8WIE - chains C and D of the 6 polymer chains in the assembly; structure by X-ray diffraction, 2.30 A resolution.

# Chain C (and D)
Name: Peptide 10-1, Ferritin heavy chain
Source organism: Homo sapiens
Notes: chain D of this document is another copy of the same molecule, construct and numbering; everything in this record applies to it too
Reference sequence: P02794 (FRIH_HUMAN); residues 1-177 here = UniProt positions 1-177
Chain sequence (200 residues; numbered -22 to 177; the number before each row is that of its first residue; numbers below 1 keep their minus sign (Asn-22 is residue -22)):
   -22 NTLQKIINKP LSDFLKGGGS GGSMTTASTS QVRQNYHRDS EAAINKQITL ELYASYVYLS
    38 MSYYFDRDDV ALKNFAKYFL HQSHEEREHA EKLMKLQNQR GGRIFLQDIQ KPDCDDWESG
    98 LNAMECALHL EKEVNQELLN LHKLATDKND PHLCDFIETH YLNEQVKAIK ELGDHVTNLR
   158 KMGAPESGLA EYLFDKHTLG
Not modelled in the structure: -4 to 5 (chain D: -5 to 5)
Construct notes: engineered mutation Arg15 (Gln in P02794), Lys23 (Arg in P02794), Thr26 (Asn in P02794), Gln87 (Lys in P02794), Glu110 (Asn in P02794), Glu114 (Ser in P02794), Asn117 (Glu in P02794)
Swiss-Prot annotation at these positions:
  - binding site (Fe cation): Glu28, Glu63, His66, Glu108, Gln142
  - modified residue: Met1 (N-acetylmethionine), Thr2 (N-acetylthreonine)
  - mutagenesis: Glu28 (E28A: Reduces iron binding and oxidation rate; when associated with Q-87), Glu108 (E108A: No effect on iron binding but the oxidation rate is severely reduced; when associated with Q-87)

# Interface between chain C and chain D
Residue-residue contacts (67; chain C residue first):
  Lys-7(C) - Asp92(D)
  Ser7(C) - Asp45(D)  hydrogen bond
  Gln8(C) - Asp45(D)  hydrogen bond
  Val9(C) - Asp45(D)
  Leu29(C) - Tyr33(D)
  Tyr33(C) - Leu29(D)
  Tyr33(C) - Leu83(D)
  Tyr33(C) - Gln84(D)  hydrogen bond (side chain-backbone)
  Tyr33(C) - Ile86(D)
  Leu36(C) - Met71(D)  hydrophobic
  Ser37(C) - Leu83(D)
  Tyr40(C) - Glu68(D)  hydrogen bond (side chain-backbone)
  Tyr40(C) - Met71(D)  hydrophobic
  Tyr40(C) - Lys72(D)
  Tyr40(C) - Asn75(D)  hydrogen bond (backbone-side chain)
  Tyr40(C) - Ile81(D)  hydrophobic
  Asp43(C) - Asn75(D)  hydrogen bond
  Arg44(C) - Asn75(D)
  Arg44(C) - Arg80(D)
  Asp45(C) - Ser7(D)  hydrogen bond
  Asp45(C) - Gln8(D)  hydrogen bond
  Asp45(C) - Val9(D)
  Asp45(C) - Arg80(D)  salt bridge
  Asp46(C) - Arg80(D)  salt bridge
  Leu57(C) - Glu68(D)
  His61(C) - Arg64(D)
  His61(C) - Glu68(D)  salt bridge
  Arg64(C) - Ser32(D)  hydrogen bond
  Arg64(C) - Ser60(D)  hydrogen bond
  Arg64(C) - His61(D)  hydrogen bond
  Arg64(C) - Arg64(D)
  Glu68(C) - Leu36(D)
  Glu68(C) - Tyr40(D)  hydrogen bond (backbone-side chain)
  Glu68(C) - Leu57(D)
  Glu68(C) - His61(D)  salt bridge
  Met71(C) - Leu36(D)  hydrophobic
  Met71(C) - Tyr40(D)  hydrophobic
  Lys72(C) - Tyr40(D)
  Asn75(C) - Tyr40(D)  hydrogen bond (side chain-backbone)
  Asn75(C) - Asp43(D)  hydrogen bond
  Asn75(C) - Arg44(D)
  Arg80(C) - Arg44(D)
  Arg80(C) - Asp45(D)  salt bridge
  Arg80(C) - Asp46(D)  salt bridge
  Ile81(C) - Tyr40(D)  hydrophobic
  Phe82(C) - Lys88(D)
  Phe82(C) - Asp92(D)
  Leu83(C) - Tyr33(D)
  Leu83(C) - Ser37(D)
  Leu83(C) - Lys88(D)
  Gln84(C) - Tyr33(D)  hydrogen bond (backbone-side chain)
  Gln84(C) - Lys88(D)
  Asp85(C) - Ile86(D)
  Asp85(C) - Gln87(D)
  Asp85(C) - Lys88(D)  hydrogen bond (side chain-backbone)
  Ile86(C) - Tyr33(D)  hydrophobic
  Ile86(C) - Asp85(D)
  Ile86(C) - Ile86(D)  hydrogen bond (backbone-backbone)
  Gln87(C) - Asp85(D)
  Lys88(C) - Phe82(D)
  Lys88(C) - Leu83(D)  hydrogen bond (side chain-backbone)
  Lys88(C) - Gln84(D)
  Lys88(C) - Asp85(D)  hydrogen bond (backbone-side chain)
  Asp92(C) - Lys-7(D)  salt bridge
  Asp92(C) - Ile81(D)
  Asp92(C) - Phe82(D)
  Asp92(C) - Leu83(D)  hydrogen bond (side chain-backbone)
Interface residues without a listed pair, chain C (31 interface residues in all): Pro89

# In short
Chain C and chain D form an interface of 31 and 32 residues respectively, with 20 hydrogen bonds and 7 salt
bridges. Polar pairs include Asp45(C)-Arg80(D), Asp46(C)-Arg80(D) and His61(C)-Glu68(D). Curated annotation
(UniProt) lists 5 Fe cation-binding residues and 2 mutagenesis sites on chain C.
Both chains are Peptide 10-1, Ferritin heavy chain (Homo sapiens). Entry 8WIE (Peptide 10-1/FTH1-1 Complex)
was determined by X-ray diffraction together with 8WIQ and 8WJF from the same study.
